5OCW - chains B and D of the 4 polymer chains in the assembly; structure by X-ray diffraction, 4.00 A resolution.

# Chain B (and D)
Name: Tryptophan synthase beta chain
Organism: Mycobacterium tuberculosis (strain ATCC 25618 / H37Rv)
Notes: EC 4.2.1.20; chain D of this document is another copy of the same molecule, construct and numbering; everything in this record applies to it too
UniProt: P9WFX9 (TRPB_MYCTU); residues -11 to 410 here correspond to UniProt positions 1-422 (UniProt number = residue number + 12)
Amino-acid sequence (442 residues; numbered -31 to 410; the number before each row is that of its first residue; numbers below 1 keep their minus sign (Met-31 is residue -31)):
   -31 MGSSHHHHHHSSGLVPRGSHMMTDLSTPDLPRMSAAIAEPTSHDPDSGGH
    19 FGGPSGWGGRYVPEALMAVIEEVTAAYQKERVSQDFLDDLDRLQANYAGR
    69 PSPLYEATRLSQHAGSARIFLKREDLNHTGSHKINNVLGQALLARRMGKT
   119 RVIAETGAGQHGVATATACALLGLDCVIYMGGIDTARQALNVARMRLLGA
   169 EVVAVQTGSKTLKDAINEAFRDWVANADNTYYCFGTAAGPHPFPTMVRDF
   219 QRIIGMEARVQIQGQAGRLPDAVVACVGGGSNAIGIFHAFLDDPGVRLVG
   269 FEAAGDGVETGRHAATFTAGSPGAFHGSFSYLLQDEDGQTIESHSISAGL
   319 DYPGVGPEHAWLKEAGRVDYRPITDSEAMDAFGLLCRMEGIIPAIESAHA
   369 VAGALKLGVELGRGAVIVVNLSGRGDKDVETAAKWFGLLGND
Unresolved in the structure: -31 to 8, 408-410
Construct notes: initiating methionine (-31); expression tag (-30 to -12)
Residues lining bound ligands: P1T (2-[({3-hydroxy-2-methyl-5-[(phosphonooxy)methyl]pyridin-4-yl}methyl)amino]acrylic acid): Ser99, His100, Lys101, Glu123, Thr124, Gly125, Ala126, Gly127, Gln128, His129, Leu180, Gly203, Thr204, Cys244, Val245, Gly246, Gly247, Gly248, Ser249, Asn250, Gly317, Leu318, Ala362, Glu364, Ser365, Ser390, Gly391
Reported in the primary citation:
  - mutagenesis - N185S, F293C: increased growth
  - mutagenesis - F188L: decreased catalytic activity
  - mutagenesis - F188L: unchanged catalytic activity on compound 2
  - mutagenesis - F188L: unchanged binding to inhibitor

# How chain B and chain D interact
Pairs across the interface - 86 pairs, chain B then chain D:
  Ala63(B) - Pro71(D)
  Asn64(B) - Pro71(D)
  Asn64(B) - Leu72(D)
  Asn64(B) - Tyr73(D)
  Asn64(B) - Gln233(D)  hydrogen bond
  Tyr65(B) - Tyr73(D)
  Tyr65(B) - Arg91(D)  hydrogen bond (backbone-side chain)
  Tyr65(B) - Leu94(D)
  Tyr65(B) - Glu357(D)  hydrogen bond (side chain-backbone)
  Tyr65(B) - Gly358(D)  hydrogen bond (side chain-backbone)
  Tyr65(B) - Ile359(D)  hydrophobic
  Ala66(B) - Leu94(D)
  Gly67(B) - Pro71(D)
  Gly67(B) - Leu94(D)
  Pro71(B) - Ala63(D)
  Pro71(B) - Asn64(D)
  Pro71(B) - Gly67(D)
  Leu72(B) - Asn64(D)
  Tyr73(B) - Asn64(D)
  Tyr73(B) - Tyr65(D)
  Tyr73(B) - Leu139(D)
  Arg77(B) - Ala138(D)  hydrogen bond (side chain-backbone)
  Arg77(B) - Leu139(D)  hydrogen bond (side chain-backbone)
  Arg77(B) - Gly141(D)
  Arg91(B) - Asn64(D)
  Arg91(B) - Tyr65(D)  hydrogen bond (side chain-backbone)
  Arg91(B) - His96(D)
  Leu94(B) - Tyr65(D)
  Leu94(B) - Gly67(D)
  Leu94(B) - Leu94(D)
  Leu94(B) - His96(D)
  His96(B) - Arg91(D)  hydrogen bond
  His96(B) - Leu94(D)
  His96(B) - Gly358(D)  hydrogen bond (side chain-backbone)
  Thr135(B) - Gly358(D)
  Ala138(B) - Arg77(D)  hydrogen bond (backbone-side chain)
  Ala138(B) - Cys354(D)
  Ala138(B) - Arg355(D)
  Ala138(B) - Met356(D)
  Ala138(B) - Gly358(D)
  Leu139(B) - Tyr73(D)
  Leu139(B) - Arg77(D)  hydrogen bond (backbone-side chain)
  Leu139(B) - Met356(D)
  Leu139(B) - Glu357(D)
  Gly141(B) - Arg77(D)
  Leu158(B) - Asp394(D)
  Ala161(B) - Val397(D)  hydrophobic
  Arg162(B) - Ile360(D)
  Arg162(B) - Asp394(D)  salt bridge
  Arg162(B) - Val397(D)
  Arg164(B) - Leu406(D)  hydrogen bond (side chain-backbone)
  Arg164(B) - Leu407(D)
  Leu165(B) - Cys354(D)
  Leu165(B) - Val397(D)  hydrophobic
  Leu165(B) - Ala400(D)
  Leu165(B) - Ala401(D)
  Leu165(B) - Leu406(D)  hydrophobic
  Leu166(B) - Cys354(D)
  Leu166(B) - Ile360(D)  hydrophobic
  Gln233(B) - Asn64(D)
  Cys354(B) - Ala138(D)
  Cys354(B) - Leu165(D)
  Cys354(B) - Leu166(D)
  Arg355(B) - Ala138(D)
  Met356(B) - Ala138(D)
  Met356(B) - Leu139(D)
  Glu357(B) - Tyr65(D)  hydrogen bond (backbone-side chain)
  Glu357(B) - Leu139(D)
  Gly358(B) - Tyr65(D)  hydrogen bond (backbone-side chain)
  Gly358(B) - His96(D)  hydrogen bond (backbone-side chain)
  Gly358(B) - Thr135(D)
  Gly358(B) - Ala138(D)
  Ile359(B) - Tyr65(D)  hydrophobic
  Ile360(B) - Leu166(D)  hydrophobic
  Arg392(B) - Arg392(D)
  Arg392(B) - Asp394(D)  salt bridge
  Asp394(B) - Leu158(D)
  Asp394(B) - Arg162(D)  salt bridge
  Asp394(B) - Asp394(D)
  Val397(B) - Ala161(D)  hydrophobic
  Val397(B) - Arg162(D)
  Val397(B) - Leu165(D)  hydrophobic
  Ala400(B) - Leu165(D)
  Ala401(B) - Leu165(D)
  Leu406(B) - Arg164(D)
  Leu406(B) - Leu165(D)  hydrophobic
Also at the interface, not in a pair above, chain B (39 interface residues in all): Leu61, Asn95, Phe404
Also at the interface, not in a pair above, chain D (42 interface residues in all): Leu61, Ala66, Asn95, Leu140, Phe350, Phe404

# Overview
Chain B and chain D form an interface of 39 and 42 residues respectively, with 15 hydrogen bonds and 3 salt
bridges. Polar contacts include Arg162(B)-Asp394(D), Arg392(B)-Asp394(D) and Asn64(B)-Gln233(D). Bound to
chain B: compound P1T. From the paper: N185S and F293C of chain B increase growth; F188L of chain B reduces
catalytic activity.
Both chains are Tryptophan synthase beta chain (Mycobacterium tuberculosis (strain ATCC 25618 / H37Rv)). Entry
5OCW (Structure of Mycobacterium tuberculosis tryptophan synthase in space group F222) was determined by X-ray
diffraction.
